PDB entry 7KXP | X-ray diffraction, 1.83 A resolution | chain A

== Chain A ==
Name: Tyrosine-protein kinase BTK
Source organism: Homo sapiens
Notes: EC 2.7.10.2; fragment: kinase domain
UniProtKB: Q06187 (BTK_HUMAN); residues 389-659 here = UniProt positions 389-659
Chain sequence (271 residues; each row starts with the number of its first residue):
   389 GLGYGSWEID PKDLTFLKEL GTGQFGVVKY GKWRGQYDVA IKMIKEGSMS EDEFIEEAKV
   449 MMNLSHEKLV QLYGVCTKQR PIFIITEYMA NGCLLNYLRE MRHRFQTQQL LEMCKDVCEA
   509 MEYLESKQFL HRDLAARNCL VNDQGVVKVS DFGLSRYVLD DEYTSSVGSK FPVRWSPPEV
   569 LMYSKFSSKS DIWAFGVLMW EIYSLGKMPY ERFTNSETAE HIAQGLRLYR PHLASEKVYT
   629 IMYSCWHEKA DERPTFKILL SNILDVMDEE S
Swiss-Prot annotation at these positions:
  - motif: Trp581 to Trp588 (CAV1-binding)
  - active site: Asp521 (Proton acceptor)
  - binding site (ATP): Leu408 to Val416, Lys430
  - binding site (clofedanol): Thr474 to Met477, Leu542
  - binding site (dasatinib): Thr474 to Met477
  - modified residue: Tyr551 (Phosphotyrosine), Ser604 (Phosphoserine), Tyr617 (Phosphotyrosine), Ser623 (Phosphoserine), Ser659 (Phosphoserine)
  - natural variant: Leu408 (L408P: In XLA), Gly414 (G414R: In XLA), Tyr418 (Y418H: In XLA), Ile429 (I429N: In XLA), Lys430 (K430E: In XLA; K430R: In XLA), Glu445 (E445D: In XLA), Gly462 (G462D: In XLA; G462V: In XLA), Tyr476 (Y476D: In XLA), Met477 (M477R: In XLA), Cys481 (C481S: Found in patients with chronic lymphocytic leukemia; uncertain significance), Cys502 (C502F: In XLA; C502W: In XLA), Cys506 (C506R: In XLA; C506Y: In XLA), 36 further natural variant entries in UniProt
  - mutagenesis: Tyr551 (Y551F: Loss of phosphorylation of GTF2I), Tyr617 (Y617E: Defective in mediating calcium response)
Residues lining bound ligands: X9V (3-tert-butyl-N-[(1S)-6-{2-[3-methyl-1-(oxan-4-yl)-1H-pyrazol-4-yl]-1H-imidazo[4,5-b]pyridin-7-yl}-1,2,3,4-tetrahydronaphthalen-1-yl]-1,2,4-oxadiazole-5-carboxamide): Leu408, Gly409, Thr410, Gly411, Gln412, Phe413, Val416, Ala428, Lys430, Thr474, Glu475, Tyr476, Met477, Ala478, Asn479, Gly480, Asp521, Asn526, Leu528, Ser538, Asp539, Leu542, Ser543, Tyr551

== Summary ==
Bound to chain A: compound X9V. UniProt lists active-site residue Asp521, 10 ATP-binding residues, 5
clofedanol-binding residues and 4 dasatinib-binding residues.
Chain A is Tyrosine-protein kinase BTK (Homo sapiens); the structure, BTK1 soaked with compound 25, was
determined by X-ray diffraction together with 7KXL, 7KXM, 7KXN, 7KXO and 7KXQ from the same study.
